PDB entry 4AID | X-ray diffraction, 2.60 A resolution | chains A and F

# Chain A
Protein: Polyribonucleotide nucleotidyltransferase
From: Caulobacter vibrioides
Notes: EC 2.7.7.8
Reference sequence: Q9AC32 (PNP_CAUCR); numbering as in UniProt (aligned over 1-712)
Amino-acid sequence (726 residues; numbered -13 to 712; the number before each row is that of its first residue; numbers below 1 keep their minus sign (Met-13 is residue -13)):
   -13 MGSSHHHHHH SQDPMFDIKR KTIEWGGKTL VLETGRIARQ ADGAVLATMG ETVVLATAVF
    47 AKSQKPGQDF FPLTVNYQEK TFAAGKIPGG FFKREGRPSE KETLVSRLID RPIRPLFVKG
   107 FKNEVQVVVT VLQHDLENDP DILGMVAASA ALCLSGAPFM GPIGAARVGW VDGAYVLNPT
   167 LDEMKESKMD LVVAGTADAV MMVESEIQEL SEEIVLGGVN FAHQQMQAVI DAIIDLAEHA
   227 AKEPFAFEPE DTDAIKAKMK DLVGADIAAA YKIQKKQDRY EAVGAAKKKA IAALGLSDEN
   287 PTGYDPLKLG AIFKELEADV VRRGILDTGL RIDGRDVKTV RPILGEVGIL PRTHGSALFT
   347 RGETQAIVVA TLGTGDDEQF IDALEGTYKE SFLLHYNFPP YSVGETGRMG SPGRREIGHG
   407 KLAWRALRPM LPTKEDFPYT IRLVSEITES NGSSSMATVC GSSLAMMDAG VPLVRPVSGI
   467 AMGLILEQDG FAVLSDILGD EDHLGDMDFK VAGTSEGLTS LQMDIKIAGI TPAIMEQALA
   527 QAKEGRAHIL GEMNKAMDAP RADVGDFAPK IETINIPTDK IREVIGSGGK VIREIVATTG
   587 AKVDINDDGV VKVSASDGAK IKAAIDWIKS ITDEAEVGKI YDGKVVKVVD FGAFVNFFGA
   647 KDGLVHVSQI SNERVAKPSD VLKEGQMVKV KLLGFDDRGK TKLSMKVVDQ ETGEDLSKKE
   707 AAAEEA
Not modelled in the structure: -13 to -3, 557-599, 614-712
Differences from the reference sequence: expression tag (-13 to 0)

# Chain F
Protein: Ribonuclease, rne/rng family protein
Notes: fragment: pnpase binding peptide - gww, residues 885-898
Reference sequence: Q9A749 (Q9A749_CAUCR); residue numbers follow UniProt; this construct covers 885-898
Amino-acid sequence (14 residues; numbered 885 to 898; the number before each row is that of its first residue):
   885 TAPPEKPRRG WWRR
Not modelled in the structure: 885-890, 898

# Interface between chain A and chain F
Contacting residue pairs (21; chain A residue first):
  Val104(A) with Trp895(F), hydrophobic
  Cys139(A) with Trp896(F)
  Gly142(A) with Trp895(F)
  Ala143(A) with Trp895(F)
  Pro144(A) with Trp895(F), hydrophobic
  Phe145(A) with Trp895(F)
  Met146(A) with Arg897(F)
  Gly147(A) with Trp896(F)
  Ile220(A) with Trp896(F)
  Ala223(A) with Arg892(F); Trp896(F), hydrophobic
  Glu224(A) with Pro891(F); Arg892(F); Trp896(F)
  His225(A) with Arg892(F), hydrogen bond (backbone-side chain)
  Ala227(A) with Arg892(F), hydrogen bond (backbone-side chain); Trp896(F), hydrophobic
  Pro230(A) with Gly894(F); Trp895(F)
  Phe231(A) with Trp895(F), hydrogen bond (backbone-side chain)
  Phe233(A) with Trp895(F)
Other interface residues (no listed pair), chain A (18 interface residues in all): Pro148, Ala226
Other interface residues (no listed pair), chain F (7 interface residues in all): Arg893

# Overview
The interface between chain A and chain F involves 18 residues on one side and 7 on the other, with 3 hydrogen
bonds. Polar contacts include His225(A)-Arg892(F), Ala227(A)-Arg892(F) and Phe231(A)-Trp895(F).
Here chain A is Polyribonucleotide nucleotidyltransferase (Caulobacter vibrioides) and chain F is
Ribonuclease, rne/rng family protein. Entry 4AID (Crystal structure of C. crescentus PNPase bound to RNase E
recognition peptide) was determined by X-ray diffraction (same publication as 4AIM and 4AM3).
